PDB entry 3P2E | X-ray diffraction, 1.68 A resolution | chain A

== Chain A ==
Molecule: 16S rRNA methylase
Source organism: Escherichia coli
UniProtKB: A8C927 (A8C927_ECOLX); numbering as in UniProt (aligned over 1-219)
Amino-acid sequence (225 residues; each row starts with the number of its first residue):
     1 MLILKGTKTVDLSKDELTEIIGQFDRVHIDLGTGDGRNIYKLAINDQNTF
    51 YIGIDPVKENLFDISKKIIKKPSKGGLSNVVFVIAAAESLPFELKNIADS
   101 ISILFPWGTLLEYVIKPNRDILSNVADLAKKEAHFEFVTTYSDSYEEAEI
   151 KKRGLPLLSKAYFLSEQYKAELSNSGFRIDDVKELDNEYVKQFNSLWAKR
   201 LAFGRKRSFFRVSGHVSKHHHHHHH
Not modelled in the structure: 1, 144-157, 217-225
Sequence notes: expression tag (220-225)
Residues lining bound ligands: S-adenosylhomocysteine (SAH): Leu31, Gly32, Thr33, Gly34, Asn38, Asp55, Pro56, Val57, Ala85, Ala86, Ala87, Glu88, Leu104, Phe105, Pro106, Trp107, Thr109, Leu110, Tyr113, Ser195, Trp197
From the paper describing this entry:
  - binding site for S-adenosylhomocysteine: Asp30, Gly32 to Gly36, Asn38, Asp55, Pro56, Ala87, Glu88, Leu104, Thr109, Leu110, Ser195
  - conformationally variable residues (order/disorder transition): Ser144 to Leu157
  - mutagenesis - D30A: abolished growth in response to kanamycin
  - mutagenesis - D30A, D55A, P106A, W107A, F177A, W197A: decreased catalytic activity
  - mutagenesis - D30A, D55A, E88A, S195A: abolished binding to AdoMet
  - mutagenesis - D30A, D55A, E88A: abolished binding to S-adenosylhomocysteine
  - mutagenesis - D55A: decreased growth in response to kanamycin
  - mutagenesis - E88A, T109A, S195A, K199A, R205A: unchanged catalytic activity
  - mutagenesis - E88A, P106A, T109A, F177A, S195A, K199A, R200A, R205A: unchanged growth
  - mutagenesis - T109A (Kd 0.4mM): decreased binding to AdoMet
  - mutagenesis - T109A (Kd 2 mM), S195A (Kd 33 mM): decreased binding to S-adenosylhomocysteine
  - mutagenesis - W107A, W197A: abolished growth
  - catalytic residues: Trp107, Trp197 (proposed by the authors, not directly observed)
  - contacts within the chain: Phe105-Trp197 (pi stacking)
  - binding site for S-adenosylhomocysteine: Trp107, Trp197 (proposed by the authors, not directly observed)

== Summary ==
Chain A binds S-adenosylhomocysteine. From the paper: catalytic residues Trp107 and Trp197; D30A, D55A and
P106A, among others, reduce catalytic activity; 12 substitutions were tested in all.
Chain A is 16S rRNA methylase (Escherichia coli); the structure, Structure of an antibiotic related
Methyltransferase, was determined by X-ray diffraction together with 3PB3, 3P2I and 3P2K from the same study.
